PDB entry 8D53 | X-ray diffraction, 3.24 A resolution | chains L and H of the 6 polymer chains in the assembly

Chain L:
Protein: PGT124 Fab Light Chain
From: Homo sapiens
Notes: antibody fragment or engineered binder
Chain sequence (212 residues; row label = number of the first residue in the row; note: 1 number in that range is skipped by the numbering (no residue carries it; nothing is unmodelled there); a row labelled like 66A-66C holds insertion residues (66A, then the next letters in order)):
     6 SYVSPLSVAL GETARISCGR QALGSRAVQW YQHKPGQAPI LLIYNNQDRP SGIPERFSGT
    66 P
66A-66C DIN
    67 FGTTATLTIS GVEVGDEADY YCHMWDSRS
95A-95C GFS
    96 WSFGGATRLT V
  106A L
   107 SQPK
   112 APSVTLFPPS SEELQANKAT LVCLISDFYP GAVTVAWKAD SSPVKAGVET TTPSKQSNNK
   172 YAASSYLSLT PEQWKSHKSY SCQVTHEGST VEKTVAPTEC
Disulfide bonds: Cys23-Cys88, Cys134-Cys193

Chain H:
Protein: PGT124 Fab Heavy Chain
From: Homo sapiens
Notes: antibody fragment or engineered binder
Chain sequence (229 residues; each row starts with the number of its first residue; note: 4 numbers in that range are skipped by the numbering (no residue carries them; nothing is unmodelled there); a row labelled like 82A-82C holds insertion residues (82A, then the next letters in order)):
     1 QVQLQESGPG LVRPSETLSV TCIVSGGSIS NYYWTWIRQS PGKGLEWIGY ISDRETTTYN
    61 PSLNSRAVIS RDTSKNQLSL QL
82A-82C RSV
    83 TTADTAIYFC ATARRGQR
100A-100P IYGVVSFGEFFYYYYM
   101 DVWGKGTAVT VSSASTKGPS VFPLAPSS
   133 GGTAALGCLV KDYFPEPVTV SWNSGALTSG VHTFPAVLQS SGLYSLSSVV TVPSSSLGTQ
   193 TYICNVNHKP SNTKVDKKVE PK
Disulfide bonds: Cys22-Cys92, Cys140-Cys196

Interface between chain L and chain H:
Pairs across the interface - 82 pairs, chain L then chain H:
  Ser6(L) - Lys43(H)
  Ser6(L) - Gly44(H)
  Ser30(L) - Arg100(H)
  Ser30(L) - Tyr100B(H)
  Ser30(L) - Phe100K(H)
  Arg31(L) - Arg100(H)  hydrogen bond (backbone-side chain)
  Ala32(L) - Phe100K(H)
  Ala32(L) - Tyr100M(H)  hydrophobic
  Gln34(L) - Tyr100M(H)
  Gln34(L) - Tyr100N(H)
  Gln34(L) - Tyr100O(H)
  Tyr36(L) - Tyr100O(H)
  Tyr36(L) - Met100P(H)  hydrogen bond (side chain-backbone)
  His38(L) - Gln39(H)
  His38(L) - Leu45(H)
  Gln42(L) - Phe91(H)
  Ala43(L) - Phe91(H)  hydrophobic
  Ala43(L) - Gly104(H)
  Pro44(L) - Leu45(H)  hydrophobic
  Pro44(L) - Phe91(H)
  Pro44(L) - Trp103(H)  hydrogen bond (backbone-side chain)
  Leu46(L) - Tyr100O(H)  hydrophobic
  Leu46(L) - Met100P(H)
  Leu46(L) - Asp101(H)
  Tyr49(L) - Tyr100M(H)
  Tyr49(L) - Tyr100O(H)
  Asn50(L) - Tyr100M(H)  hydrogen bond
  Asp66A(L) - Arg100(H)  salt bridge
  Tyr87(L) - Gly44(H)
  Tyr87(L) - Leu45(H)  hydrogen bond (side chain-backbone)
  His89(L) - Trp47(H)
  Trp91(L) - Trp47(H)  hydrophobic
  Trp91(L) - Phe100K(H)  hydrophobic
  Trp91(L) - Tyr100L(H)
  Trp91(L) - Tyr100M(H)  hydrophobic
  Trp91(L) - Tyr100N(H)
  Asp92(L) - Phe100K(H)
  Ser93(L) - Tyr100B(H)
  Ser93(L) - Phe100K(H)
  Phe95B(L) - Trp47(H)  hydrophobic
  Phe95B(L) - Tyr50(H)  hydrophobic
  Ser95C(L) - Trp47(H)
  Trp96(L) - Trp47(H)  hydrophobic
  Trp96(L) - Gly49(H)
  Trp96(L) - Tyr50(H)  hydrophobic
  Trp96(L) - Thr58(H)
  Trp96(L) - Tyr59(H)
  Trp96(L) - Asn60(H)
  Trp96(L) - Pro61(H)
  Phe98(L) - Ile37(H)  hydrophobic
  Phe98(L) - Trp47(H)  hydrophobic
  Phe118(L) - Leu124(H)
  Phe118(L) - Ala125(H)
  Phe118(L) - Ala137(H)
  Phe118(L) - Gly139(H)
  Phe118(L) - Val181(H)  hydrophobic
  Ser121(L) - Phe122(H)
  Ser121(L) - Pro123(H)  hydrogen bond (side chain-backbone)
  Ser121(L) - Leu124(H)
  Glu123(L) - Phe122(H)
  Glu124(L) - Phe122(H)
  Glu124(L) - Lys143(H)
  Lys129(L) - Lys143(H)
  Thr131(L) - Leu141(H)
  Val133(L) - Leu141(H)  hydrophobic
  Val133(L) - Ser179(H)
  Leu135(L) - Phe166(H)  hydrophobic
  Leu135(L) - Val181(H)  hydrophobic
  Ile136(L) - Phe166(H)
  Glu160(L) - Leu170(H)
  Glu160(L) - Gln171(H)
  Glu160(L) - Ser172(H)  hydrogen bond (side chain-backbone)
  Thr162(L) - Ala168(H)
  Thr162(L) - Val169(H)
  Ala174(L) - Phe166(H)
  Ser175(L) - Phe166(H)
  Ser175(L) - Pro167(H)
  Tyr177(L) - Leu141(H)  hydrophobic
  Tyr177(L) - Val169(H)  hydrophobic
  Tyr177(L) - Ser177(H)
  Tyr177(L) - Leu178(H)  hydrogen bond (side chain-backbone)
  Tyr177(L) - Ser179(H)  hydrogen bond
Also at the interface, not in a pair above, chain L (42 interface residues in all): Ser137, Thr161, Ser165, Gln167, Ala173
Also at the interface, not in a pair above, chain H (48 interface residues in all): Gly42, Glu46, Ile48, Leu138, His164

Overview:
42 residues of chain L face 48 of chain H across their interface, with 9 hydrogen bonds and 1 salt bridge.
Polar contacts include Asp66A(L)-Arg100(H), Arg31(L)-Arg100(H) and Tyr36(L)-Met100P(H).
Chain L is PGT124 Fab Light Chain and chain H is PGT124 Fab Heavy Chain, both from Homo sapiens; the
structure, Crystal Structure of Mosaic HIV-1 Envelope (MosM3.3) in Complex with antibodies PGT124 and 35O22 at
3.25 ..., was determined by X-ray diffraction.
